PDB entry 3IAM | X-ray diffraction, 3.10 A resolution | chains 2 and 3 of the 8 polymer chains in the assembly

== Chain 2 ==
Molecule: NADH-quinone oxidoreductase subunit 2
Source organism: Thermus thermophilus
Notes: EC 1.6.99.5
Reference sequence: Q56221 (NQO2_THET8); residue numbers follow UniProt; this construct covers 1-181
Sequence (181 residues; row label = number of the first residue in the row):
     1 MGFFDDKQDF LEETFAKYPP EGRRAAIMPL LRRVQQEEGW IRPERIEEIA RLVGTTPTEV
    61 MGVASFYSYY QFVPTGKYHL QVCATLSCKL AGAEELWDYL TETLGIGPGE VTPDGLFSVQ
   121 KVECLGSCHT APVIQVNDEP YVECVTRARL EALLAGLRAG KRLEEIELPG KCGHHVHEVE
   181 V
Unresolved in the structure: 1, 181
Disulfide bonds: Cys144-Cys172
Metal / ion sites: 2Fe-2S cluster Fe: Cys83, Cys88, Cys124, Cys128
Small-molecule neighbours: 2Fe-2S cluster (FES): Cys83, Thr85, Ser87, Cys88, Cys124, Leu125, Gly126, Ser127, Cys128, Val133

== Chain 3 ==
Molecule: NADH-quinone oxidoreductase subunit 3
Source organism: Thermus thermophilus
Notes: EC 1.6.99.5
Reference sequence: Q56223 (NQO3_THET8); residue numbers follow UniProt; this construct covers 1-783
Sequence (783 residues; numbered 1 to 783; the number before each row is that of its first residue):
     1 MVRVKVNDRI VEVPPGTSVM DAVFHAGYDV PLFCSEKHLS PIGACRMCLV RIGLPKKGPD
    61 GKPLLNEKGE PEIQWQPKLA ASCVTAVADG MVVDTLSDVV REAQAGMVEF TLLNHPLDCP
   121 TCDKGGACEL QDRTVEYGLY EKYYQKGPLE LPVYTRFEFT RRHVDKHHPL SPFVILDRER
   181 CIHCKRCVRY FEEVPGDEVL DFIERGVHTF IGTMDFGLPS GFSGNITDIC PVGALLDLTA
   241 RFRARNWEME ETPTTCALCP VGCGITADTR SGELLRIRAR EVPEVNEIWI CDAGRFGHEW
   301 ADQNRLKTPL VRKEGRLVEA TWEEAFLALK EGLKEARGEE VGLYLAHDAT LEEGLLASEL
   361 AKALKTPHLD FQGRTAAPAS LFPPASLEDL LQADFALVLG DPTEEAPILH LRLSEFVRDL
   421 KPPHRYNHGT PFADLQIKER MPRRTDKMAL FAPYRAPLMK WAAIHEVHRP GEEREILLAL
   481 LGDKEGSEMV AKAKEAWEKA KNPVLILGAG VLQDTVAAER ARLLAERKGA KVLAMTPAAN
   541 ARGLEAMGVL PGAKGASWDE PGALYAYYGF VPPEEALKGK RFVVMHLSHL HPLAERYAHV
   601 VLPAPTFYEK RGHLVNLEGR VLPLSPAPIE NGEAEGALQV LALLAEALGV RPPFRLHLEA
   661 QKALKARKVP EAMGRLSFRL KELRPKERKG AFYLRPTMWK AHQAVGKAQE AARAELWAHP
   721 ETARAEALPE GAQVAVETPF GRVEARVVHR EDVPKGHLYL SALGPAAGLR VEGRVLVPAG
   781 GEA
Unresolved in the structure: 56-72, 144-149, 778-783
Metal / ion sites: 2Fe-2S cluster Fe: Cys34, Cys45, Cys48, Cys83; 4Fe-4S cluster Fe site 1: His115, Cys119, Cys122, Cys128; 4Fe-4S cluster Fe site 2: Cys181, Cys184, Cys187, Cys230; 4Fe-4S cluster Fe site 3: Cys256, Cys259, Cys263, Cys291; Mg2+ near Asp302 (its only coordinating residue here)
Small-molecule neighbours:
  - 2Fe-2S cluster (FES): Leu32, Phe33, Cys34, Ser35, Ile42, Gly43, Ala44, Cys45, Arg46, Met47, Cys48, Cys83
  - 4Fe-4S cluster (SF4), molecule 1: His115, Pro116, Asp118, Cys119, Cys122, Lys124, Gly125, Cys128, Leu130, Gln131, Arg180, Val232, Gly233
  - 4Fe-4S cluster (SF4), molecule 2: Cys181, Ile182, His183, Cys184, Lys185, Arg186, Cys187, Phe202, Ile211, Cys230, Pro231, Val232, Ala234, Leu235
  - 4Fe-4S cluster (SF4), molecule 3: Cys256, Leu258, Cys259, Val261, Gly262, Cys263, Ile290, Cys291, Gly294, Pro407, Ile408
What the authors report for this chain:
  - Mg2+ coordination: Leu274, Asp302

== Interface between chain 2 and chain 3 ==
Residue-residue contacts - 27 pairs, chain 2 then chain 3:
  Arg24(2) - Glu198(3)  salt bridge
  Arg24(2) - Arg440(3)
  Pro43(2) - Met214(3)
  Ile46(2) - Met214(3)  hydrophobic
  Thr55(2) - Glu198(3)  hydrogen bond
  Thr56(2) - Glu198(3)  hydrogen bond (side chain-backbone)
  Thr56(2) - Asp215(3)  hydrogen bond
  Pro57(2) - Met214(3)  hydrophobic
  Pro57(2) - Asp215(3)
  Thr58(2) - Glu198(3)
  Thr58(2) - Val199(3)
  Thr58(2) - Leu200(3)
  Thr58(2) - Asp201(3)
  Thr58(2) - Gly212(3)
  Thr58(2) - Thr213(3)  hydrogen bond
  Thr58(2) - Met214(3)  hydrogen bond (side chain-backbone)
  Thr58(2) - Asp215(3)  hydrogen bond
  Glu59(2) - Glu198(3)
  Glu59(2) - Asp201(3)
  Met61(2) - Ile203(3)  hydrophobic
  Met61(2) - Met214(3)  hydrophobic
  Gly62(2) - Phe202(3)
  Gly62(2) - Ile203(3)
  Ser65(2) - Ile203(3)  hydrogen bond (side chain-backbone)
  Ser65(2) - Glu204(3)
  Phe66(2) - Arg205(3)  hydrogen bond (backbone-side chain)
  Ser68(2) - Arg205(3)  hydrogen bond
Interface residues without a listed pair, chain 2 (14 interface residues in all): Glu47

== In short ==
Chain 2 and chain 3 form an interface of 14 and 13 residues respectively, with 9 hydrogen bonds and 1 salt
bridge. Polar pairs include Arg24(2)-Glu198(3), Thr55(2)-Glu198(3) and Thr56(2)-Glu198(3). Bound to chain 2:
2Fe-2S cluster. Ligands of chain 3: 3 copies of 4Fe-4S cluster and 2Fe-2S cluster. From the paper: Mg2+
coordination by Leu274(3) and Asp302(3).
Chain 2 is NADH-quinone oxidoreductase subunit 2 and chain 3 is NADH-quinone oxidoreductase subunit 3, both
from Thermus thermophilus; the structure, Crystal structure of the hydrophilic domain of respiratory complex I
from Thermus thermophilus, reduced, 2 mol/ASU ..., was determined by X-ray diffraction together with 3I9V and
3IAS from the same study.
